PDB entry 6ERF | X-ray diffraction, 3.01 A resolution | chains A and B of the 5 polymer chains in the assembly

[Chain A]
Molecule: X-ray repair cross-complementing protein 6
Organism: Homo sapiens
Notes: EC 3.6.4.-, 4.2.99.-
UniProt: P12956 (XRCC6_HUMAN); residues 1-544 here = UniProt positions 1-544
Chain sequence (544 residues; each row starts with the number of its first residue):
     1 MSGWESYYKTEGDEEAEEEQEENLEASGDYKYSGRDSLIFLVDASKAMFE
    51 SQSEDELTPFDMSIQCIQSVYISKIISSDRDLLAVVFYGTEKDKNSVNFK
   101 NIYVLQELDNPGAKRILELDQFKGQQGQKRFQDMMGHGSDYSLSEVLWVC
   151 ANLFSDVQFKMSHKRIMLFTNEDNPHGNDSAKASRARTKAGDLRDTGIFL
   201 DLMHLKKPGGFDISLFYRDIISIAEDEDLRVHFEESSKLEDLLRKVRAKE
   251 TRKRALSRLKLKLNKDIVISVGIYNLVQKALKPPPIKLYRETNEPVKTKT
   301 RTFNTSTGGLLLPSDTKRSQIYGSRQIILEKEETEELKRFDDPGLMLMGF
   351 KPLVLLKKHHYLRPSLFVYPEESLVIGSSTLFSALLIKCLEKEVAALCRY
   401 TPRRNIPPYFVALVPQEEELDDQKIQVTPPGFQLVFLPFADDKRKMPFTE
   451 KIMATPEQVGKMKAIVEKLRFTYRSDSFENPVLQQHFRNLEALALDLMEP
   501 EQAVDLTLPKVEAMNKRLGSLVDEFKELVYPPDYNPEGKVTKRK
Not modelled in the structure: 1-34, 157-161, 309-311, 536-544
Curated features (UniProtKB/Swiss-Prot):
  - active site: Lys31 (Schiff-base intermediate with DNA)
  - modified residue: Ser2 (N-acetylserine), Ser6 (Phosphoserine), Ser27 (Phosphoserine), Lys31 (N6-acetyllysine), Ser51 (Phosphoserine), Ser306 (Phosphoserine), Lys317 (N6-acetyllysine), Lys331 (N6-acetyllysine), Lys338 (N6-acetyllysine), Thr455 (Phosphothreonine), Lys461 (N6-acetyllysine), Ser477 (Phosphoserine), Ser520 (Phosphoserine), Lys539 (N6-acetyllysine), Lys542 (N6-acetyllysine), Lys544 (N6-acetyllysine)
  - cross-link (Glycyl lysine isopeptide (Lys-Gly)): Lys287 (interchain with G-Cter in SUMO2), Lys317 (interchain with G-Cter in SUMO2)
  - mutagenesis: Lys31 (K31A: Diminishes the ability to form a Schiff base. Abolishes adduct formation; when associated with A-160 and A-164), Lys160 (K160A: Abolishes adduct formation; when associated with A-31 and A-160), Lys164 (K164A: Abolishes adduct formation; when associated with A-31 and A-164), Lys539 (K539Q: Complete loss of suppression of BAX-induced apoptosis; K539R: No effect on suppression of BAX-induced apoptosis), Lys542 (K542Q: Complete loss of suppression of BAX-induced apoptosis; K542R: No effect on suppression of BAX-induced apoptosis), Lys544 (K544R: No effect on suppression of BAX-induced apoptosis)

[Chain B]
Molecule: X-ray repair cross-complementing protein 5
Organism: Homo sapiens
Notes: EC 3.6.4.-
UniProt: P13010 (XRCC5_HUMAN); residues 2-555 here = UniProt positions 2-555
Chain sequence (572 residues; each row starts with the number of its first residue; numbers below 1 keep their minus sign (Met-16 is residue -16)):
   -16 MHHHHHHHHHHENLYFQGVRSGNKAAVVLCMDVGFTMSNSIPGIESPFEQ
    34 AKKVITMFVQRQVFAENKDEIALVLFGTDGTDNPLSGGDQYQNITVHRHL
    84 MLPDFDLLEDIESKIQPGSQQADFLDALIVSMDVIQHETIGKKFEKRHIE
   134 IFTDLSSRFSKSQLDIIIHSLKKCDISLQFFLPFSLGKEDGSGDRGDGPF
   184 RLGGHGPSFPLKGITEQQKEGLEIVKMVMISLEGEDGLDEIYSFSESLRK
   234 LCVFKKIERHSIHWPCRLTIGSNLSIRIAAYKSILQERVKKTWTVVDAKT
   284 LKKEDIQKETVYCLNDDDETEVLKEDIIQGFRYGSDIVPFSKVDEEQMKY
   334 KSEGKCFSVLGFCKSSQVQRRFFMGNQVLKVFAARDDEAAAVALSSLIHA
   384 LDDLDMVAIVRYAYDKRANPQVGVAFPHIKHNYECLVYVQLPFMEDLRQY
   434 MFSSLKNSKKYAPTEAQLNAVDALIDSMSLAKKDEKTDTLEDLFPTTKIP
   484 NPRFQRLFQCLLHRALHPREPLPPIQQHIWNMLNPPAEVTTKSQIPLSKI
   534 KTLFPLIEAKKKDQVTAQEIFQ
Not modelled in the structure: -16 to 5, 170-179, 189-194, 543-555
Differences from the reference sequence: initiating methionine (-16); expression tag (-15 to 1)
Curated features (UniProtKB/Swiss-Prot):
  - region: Leu138 to Leu165 (Leucine-zipper)
  - modified residue: Lys144 (N6-acetyllysine), Ser255 (Phosphoserine), Ser258 (Phosphoserine), Lys265 (N6-acetyllysine), Ser318 (Phosphoserine), Lys332 (N6-acetyllysine), Thr535 (Phosphothreonine)
  - cross-link (Glycyl lysine isopeptide (Lys-Gly)): Lys195 (interchain with G-Cter in SUMO2), Lys532 (interchain with G-Cter in SUMO2), Lys534 (interchain with G-Cter in SUMO2)
What the authors report for this chain:
  - mutagenesis - I112R, I112R/E133M: decreased co-localization with Aprataxin and PNK-like factor
  - mutagenesis - E133M, Q162E: unchanged co-localization with Aprataxin and PNK-like factor
  - mutagenesis - I112R/E133M: decreased localization to XRCC4
  - mutagenesis - I112R: decreased binding to A-KBM
  - mutagenesis - I112R: unchanged binding to X-KBM
  - mutagenesis - I112R, I112R/E133M, E133M: decreased growth in response to Survival
  - mutagenesis - I112R: unchanged localization
  - mutagenesis - E133M, Q162E: decreased localization
  - mutagenesis - I112R/E133M: decreased localization to XLF
  - mutagenesis - E133M, Q162E: decreased binding to X-KBM
  - mutagenesis - E133M, Q162E: unchanged binding to A-KBM

[How chain A and chain B interact]
Pairs across the interface (391):
  Ile75(A) - Tyr316(B)  hydrophobic
  Ile75(A) - Gly317(B)
  Pro111(A) - Gly317(B)
  Pro111(A) - Ser318(B)  hydrogen bond (backbone-backbone)
  Gly112(A) - Ser318(B)
  Gly112(A) - Asp319(B)
  Ala113(A) - Tyr316(B)  hydrophobic
  Ala113(A) - Asp319(B)  hydrogen bond (backbone-side chain)
  Asp226(A) - Lys443(B)  salt bridge
  Asp228(A) - Ser437(B)  hydrogen bond (backbone-side chain)
  Asp228(A) - Asn440(B)
  Asp228(A) - Ser441(B)  hydrogen bond
  Leu229(A) - Met434(B)
  Leu229(A) - Ser436(B)
  Val231(A) - Met434(B)  hydrophobic
  Thr251(A) - Gln432(B)  hydrogen bond (side chain-backbone)
  Arg252(A) - Tyr433(B)
  Lys253(A) - Tyr433(B)
  Lys253(A) - Met434(B)
  Lys253(A) - Phe435(B)
  Arg254(A) - Tyr433(B)
  Leu263(A) - Leu530(B)
  Asn264(A) - Leu530(B)
  Asp266(A) - Lys534(B)  salt bridge
  Ile267(A) - Leu530(B)
  Ile267(A) - Ile533(B)  hydrophobic
  Ile267(A) - Lys534(B)
  Ile267(A) - Leu539(B)  hydrophobic
  Val268(A) - Leu539(B)
  Ile269(A) - Leu539(B)  hydrophobic
  Tyr274(A) - Phe435(B)  hydrophobic
  Asn275(A) - Arg431(B)
  Leu276(A) - Leu430(B)
  Leu276(A) - Arg431(B)  hydrogen bond (backbone-backbone)
  Leu276(A) - Tyr433(B)  hydrophobic
  Leu276(A) - Phe435(B)  hydrophobic
  Val277(A) - Arg354(B)
  Val277(A) - Met357(B)  hydrophobic
  Val277(A) - Asp429(B)
  Val277(A) - Leu430(B)  hydrophobic
  Gln278(A) - Met357(B)
  Gln278(A) - Asp429(B)  hydrogen bond (backbone-backbone)
  Gln278(A) - Arg431(B)
  Lys279(A) - Met357(B)
  Lys279(A) - Gln423(B)
  Lys279(A) - Asp429(B)
  Ala280(A) - Glu428(B)
  Ala280(A) - Asp429(B)  hydrogen bond (backbone-side chain)
  Lys282(A) - Glu328(B)  salt bridge
  Pro283(A) - Phe314(B)
  Pro285(A) - Gln312(B)
  Pro285(A) - Gly313(B)
  Pro285(A) - Phe314(B)  hydrophobic
  Ile286(A) - Ile311(B)
  Ile286(A) - Gln312(B)
  Ile286(A) - Gly313(B)  hydrogen bond (backbone-backbone)
  Ile286(A) - Phe314(B)  hydrophobic
  Ile286(A) - Arg315(B)
  Lys287(A) - Ile310(B)
  Lys287(A) - Ile311(B)
  Leu288(A) - Ile310(B)
  Leu288(A) - Ile311(B)  hydrogen bond (backbone-backbone)
  Leu288(A) - Gly313(B)
  Tyr289(A) - Val305(B)  hydrophobic
  Tyr289(A) - Leu306(B)
  Tyr289(A) - Asp309(B)
  Tyr289(A) - Ile311(B)
  Arg290(A) - Glu308(B)  hydrogen bond (side chain-backbone)
  Arg290(A) - Asp309(B)  hydrogen bond (backbone-backbone)
  Arg290(A) - Ile311(B)
  Asn293(A) - Ile311(B)
  Asn293(A) - Pro322(B)
  Pro295(A) - Asn298(B)
  Val296(A) - Tyr295(B)  hydrophobic
  Val296(A) - Cys296(B)
  Val296(A) - Asn298(B)
  Val296(A) - Val305(B)  hydrophobic
  Lys297(A) - Tyr295(B)
  Lys297(A) - Cys296(B)  hydrogen bond (backbone-backbone)
  Lys297(A) - Asn298(B)  hydrogen bond (backbone-side chain)
  Thr298(A) - Thr293(B)
  Thr298(A) - Val294(B)
  Thr298(A) - Tyr295(B)
  Lys299(A) - Glu292(B)
  Lys299(A) - Thr293(B)
  Lys299(A) - Val294(B)  hydrogen bond (backbone-backbone)
  Lys299(A) - Cys296(B)
  Lys299(A) - Glu302(B)  salt bridge
  Thr300(A) - Lys291(B)
  Thr300(A) - Glu292(B)
  Arg301(A) - Lys291(B)
  Arg301(A) - Glu292(B)  hydrogen bond (backbone-backbone)
  Arg301(A) - Val294(B)
  Thr302(A) - Ile289(B)
  Thr302(A) - Gln290(B)
  Thr302(A) - Lys291(B)
  Phe303(A) - Gln290(B)  hydrogen bond (backbone-backbone)
  Phe303(A) - Glu292(B)
  Asn304(A) - Asp280(B)
  Asn304(A) - Asp288(B)
  Thr305(A) - Glu287(B)  hydrogen bond (side chain-backbone)
  Thr305(A) - Asp288(B)  hydrogen bond (backbone-backbone)
  Thr305(A) - Gln290(B)  hydrogen bond
  Asp315(A) - Asp280(B)
  Asp315(A) - Ala281(B)  hydrogen bond (backbone-backbone)
  Thr316(A) - Val278(B)
  Thr316(A) - Val279(B)
  Lys317(A) - Thr277(B)
  Lys317(A) - Val278(B)
  Lys317(A) - Val279(B)  hydrogen bond (backbone-backbone)
  Lys317(A) - Ala281(B)
  Arg318(A) - Trp276(B)
  Arg318(A) - Thr277(B)
  Arg318(A) - Val278(B)
  Ser319(A) - Thr275(B)
  Ser319(A) - Trp276(B)
  Ser319(A) - Thr277(B)  hydrogen bond (backbone-backbone)
  Ser319(A) - Val279(B)
  Gln320(A) - Lys274(B)
  Gln320(A) - Thr275(B)
  Gln320(A) - Trp276(B)
  Gln320(A) - Leu494(B)
  Ile321(A) - Lys274(B)  hydrogen bond (backbone-side chain)
  Tyr322(A) - Phe47(B)
  Tyr322(A) - Glu49(B)
  Tyr322(A) - Phe88(B)  hydrophobic
  Tyr322(A) - Lys274(B)
  Tyr322(A) - Leu494(B)
  Arg325(A) - Phe88(B)
  Arg325(A) - Asp89(B)  salt bridge
  Gln326(A) - Leu284(B)  hydrogen bond (side chain-backbone)
  Ile327(A) - Phe47(B)  hydrophobic
  Ile327(A) - Trp276(B)
  Ile327(A) - Leu494(B)
  Ile327(A) - Arg497(B)
  Ile327(A) - Ala498(B)  hydrophobic
  Ile328(A) - Leu284(B)  hydrophobic
  Ile328(A) - Arg497(B)
  Leu329(A) - Trp276(B)  hydrophobic
  Leu329(A) - Arg497(B)
  Glu333(A) - Arg497(B)  salt bridge
  Glu333(A) - Leu505(B)
  Thr334(A) - Trp276(B)
  Glu336(A) - Leu505(B)
  Leu337(A) - Arg489(B)
  Leu337(A) - Leu490(B)  hydrophobic
  Leu337(A) - Cys493(B)  hydrophobic
  Lys338(A) - Arg486(B)
  Arg339(A) - Ile508(B)
  Phe340(A) - Pro485(B)  hydrophobic
  Phe340(A) - Arg489(B)
  Phe340(A) - Ile508(B)  hydrophobic
  Phe340(A) - Trp513(B)  hydrophobic
  Asp341(A) - Trp513(B)
  Leu347(A) - Met461(B)  hydrophobic
  Met348(A) - Leu516(B)
  Met348(A) - Pro518(B)
  Gly349(A) - Met461(B)
  Gly349(A) - Leu463(B)
  Phe350(A) - Ile458(B)  hydrophobic
  Phe350(A) - Met461(B)  hydrogen bond (backbone-backbone)
  Phe350(A) - Ser462(B)
  Phe350(A) - Leu463(B)  hydrogen bond (backbone-backbone)
  Lys351(A) - Asp475(B)  salt bridge
  Lys351(A) - Phe477(B)  hydrogen bond (side chain-backbone)
  Lys351(A) - Thr479(B)
  Pro352(A) - Ala464(B)
  Pro352(A) - Leu473(B)  hydrophobic
  Val354(A) - Leu473(B)  hydrophobic
  Leu355(A) - Ala464(B)  hydrophobic
  Leu355(A) - Leu473(B)  hydrophobic
  Lys357(A) - Arg353(B)  hydrogen bond (backbone-side chain)
  Lys357(A) - Lys413(B)
  Lys358(A) - Ser348(B)  hydrogen bond
  Lys358(A) - Phe356(B)
  Lys358(A) - Phe409(B)
  His359(A) - Arg353(B)  hydrogen bond (backbone-side chain)
  His359(A) - His411(B)
  His360(A) - Arg353(B)
  Tyr361(A) - Ile267(B)
  Tyr361(A) - Phe356(B)
  Tyr361(A) - Met357(B)  hydrogen bond (side chain-backbone)
  Tyr361(A) - Gly358(B)  hydrogen bond (side chain-backbone)
  Tyr361(A) - Gln360(B)
  Tyr361(A) - Val361(B)
  Tyr361(A) - Val422(B)  hydrophobic
  Leu362(A) - Gln269(B)
  Leu362(A) - Asn359(B)
  Arg363(A) - Gly358(B)
  Pro364(A) - Phe356(B)
  Pro364(A) - Gly358(B)
  Phe367(A) - Phe435(B)  hydrophobic
  Tyr369(A) - Phe435(B)  hydrophobic
  Tyr369(A) - Ser436(B)  hydrogen bond (side chain-backbone)
  Tyr369(A) - Leu438(B)  hydrophobic
  Glu372(A) - Tyr444(B)
  Ser373(A) - Ala542(B)
  Leu374(A) - Glu541(B)
  Leu374(A) - Ala542(B)  hydrogen bond (backbone-backbone)
  Val375(A) - Leu539(B)  hydrophobic
  Val375(A) - Ile540(B)
  Ile376(A) - Pro538(B)
  Ile376(A) - Leu539(B)
  Ile376(A) - Ile540(B)  hydrogen bond (backbone-backbone)
  Gly377(A) - Pro538(B)
  Gly377(A) - Leu539(B)
  Ser378(A) - Leu539(B)
  Ser379(A) - Tyr444(B)
  Thr380(A) - Tyr444(B)
  Thr380(A) - Pro446(B)
  Leu381(A) - Phe537(B)  hydrophobic
  Ser383(A) - Leu438(B)
  Ala384(A) - Pro446(B)
  Ala384(A) - Val454(B)
  Ala384(A) - Phe537(B)  hydrophobic
  Ile387(A) - Leu451(B)  hydrophobic
  Lys388(A) - Leu451(B)
  Lys388(A) - Asp455(B)  salt bridge
  Lys388(A) - Ile458(B)
  Glu391(A) - Asp455(B)
  Lys392(A) - Asp455(B)  salt bridge
  Lys392(A) - Ile458(B)
  Lys392(A) - Asp459(B)  salt bridge
  Val394(A) - Ile458(B)  hydrophobic
  Leu397(A) - Leu463(B)  hydrophobic
  Leu397(A) - Phe477(B)  hydrophobic
  Leu397(A) - Thr479(B)
  Arg399(A) - Trp513(B)
  Arg399(A) - Leu516(B)  hydrogen bond (side chain-backbone)
  Arg399(A) - Asn517(B)  hydrogen bond
  Pro407(A) - Arg486(B)
  Tyr409(A) - Gln269(B)
  Tyr409(A) - Asn484(B)
  Phe410(A) - Phe477(B)  hydrophobic
  Phe410(A) - Thr479(B)
  Phe410(A) - Leu516(B)
  Gln416(A) - Arg354(B)
  Glu418(A) - Ser437(B)  hydrogen bond
  Gln426(A) - Tyr433(B)
  Gln426(A) - Met434(B)
  Gln426(A) - Phe435(B)  hydrogen bond (side chain-backbone)
  Val427(A) - Arg354(B)  hydrogen bond (backbone-side chain)
  Thr428(A) - Arg354(B)  hydrogen bond
  Pro429(A) - Phe435(B)  hydrophobic
  Pro430(A) - Ser436(B)
  Pro430(A) - Leu438(B)
  Gln433(A) - Arg353(B)
  Gln433(A) - Arg354(B)
  Val435(A) - Arg353(B)
  Pro438(A) - Thr479(B)
  Pro438(A) - Thr480(B)
  Phe439(A) - Thr480(B)
  Phe439(A) - Ile482(B)
  Phe439(A) - Pro483(B)
  Phe439(A) - Asn484(B)
  Phe439(A) - Pro485(B)
  Ala440(A) - Leu234(B)  hydrophobic
  Ala440(A) - Thr480(B)  hydrogen bond (backbone-backbone)
  Ala440(A) - Lys481(B)
  Ala440(A) - Ile482(B)  hydrogen bond (backbone-backbone)
  Ala440(A) - Pro483(B)  hydrophobic
  Asp441(A) - Arg44(B)  salt bridge
  Asp441(A) - Leu234(B)
  Asp441(A) - Glu270(B)
  Asp441(A) - Pro483(B)
  Asp441(A) - Asn484(B)  hydrogen bond (side chain-backbone)
  Asp441(A) - Phe487(B)
  Asp442(A) - Ser266(B)
  Asp442(A) - Ile267(B)
  Asp442(A) - Leu268(B)  hydrogen bond (backbone-backbone)
  Asp442(A) - Gln269(B)
  Asp442(A) - Glu270(B)  hydrogen bond (side chain-backbone)
  Lys443(A) - Ser266(B)
  Lys443(A) - Ile267(B)
  Lys443(A) - Thr480(B)  hydrogen bond (side chain-backbone)
  Arg444(A) - Lys265(B)
  Arg444(A) - Ser266(B)  hydrogen bond (backbone-backbone)
  Arg444(A) - Leu268(B)  hydrogen bond (side chain-backbone)
  Arg444(A) - Glu270(B)  salt bridge
  Lys445(A) - Lys238(B)
  Lys445(A) - Glu241(B)
  Lys445(A) - Ser244(B)  hydrogen bond (backbone-side chain)
  Lys445(A) - Tyr264(B)
  Met446(A) - Tyr264(B)
  Met446(A) - Phe365(B)  hydrophobic
  Met446(A) - Tyr416(B)  hydrophobic
  Pro447(A) - His243(B)
  Pro447(A) - Tyr264(B)
  Thr449(A) - Phe365(B)
  Thr449(A) - Asn415(B)
  Lys451(A) - Lys413(B)  hydrogen bond (side chain-backbone)
  Lys451(A) - His414(B)  hydrogen bond (side chain-backbone)
  Lys451(A) - Asn415(B)
  Lys451(A) - Glu417(B)
  Ile452(A) - Ala374(B)  hydrophobic
  Ile452(A) - Val375(B)  hydrophobic
  Ile452(A) - Ser378(B)  hydrogen bond (backbone-side chain)
  Ile452(A) - Glu417(B)
  Met453(A) - Ser378(B)
  Met453(A) - His382(B)
  Met453(A) - Glu417(B)
  Ala454(A) - Ser378(B)  hydrogen bond (backbone-side chain)
  Ala454(A) - Ser379(B)
  Gln458(A) - Val375(B)
  Gln458(A) - Ser379(B)
  Val459(A) - His382(B)
  Met462(A) - Ser379(B)
  Met462(A) - Leu380(B)  hydrophobic
  Met462(A) - Ala383(B)  hydrophobic
  Lys463(A) - Ala383(B)
  Lys463(A) - Asp386(B)  salt bridge
  Lys463(A) - Leu387(B)
  Val466(A) - Phe345(B)  hydrophobic
  Val466(A) - Met389(B)  hydrophobic
  Glu467(A) - Leu387(B)
  Leu469(A) - Ile253(B)  hydrophobic
  Leu469(A) - Gly344(B)
  Leu469(A) - Phe345(B)  hydrogen bond (backbone-backbone)
  Arg470(A) - Phe345(B)
  Arg470(A) - Lys347(B)
  Arg470(A) - Met389(B)
  Phe471(A) - Gly344(B)
  Phe471(A) - Phe345(B)  hydrogen bond (backbone-backbone)
  Phe471(A) - Cys346(B)
  Phe471(A) - Gln350(B)
  Phe471(A) - Ile392(B)  hydrophobic
  Thr472(A) - Gln350(B)
  Tyr473(A) - Cys346(B)  hydrophobic
  Tyr473(A) - Gln350(B)  hydrogen bond (backbone-side chain)
  Tyr473(A) - Ile392(B)  hydrophobic
  Tyr473(A) - Leu424(B)
  Tyr473(A) - Pro425(B)
  Ser475(A) - Pro425(B)
  Ser475(A) - Leu430(B)
  Asp476(A) - Met427(B)
  Asp476(A) - Leu430(B)
  Phe478(A) - Val405(B)  hydrophobic
  Phe478(A) - Phe426(B)
  Phe478(A) - Met427(B)  hydrogen bond (backbone-backbone)
  Glu479(A) - Phe426(B)
  Glu479(A) - Met427(B)
  Glu479(A) - Glu428(B)
  Asn480(A) - Phe426(B)
  Asn480(A) - Glu428(B)  hydrogen bond (backbone-side chain)
  Pro481(A) - Tyr333(B)  hydrophobic
  Pro481(A) - Pro403(B)  hydrophobic
  Pro481(A) - Phe426(B)
  Val482(A) - Tyr333(B)  hydrophobic
  Val482(A) - Asn402(B)
  Val482(A) - Pro403(B)
  Gln484(A) - Glu428(B)  hydrogen bond
  Phe487(A) - Tyr316(B)
  Asn489(A) - Met331(B)
  Leu490(A) - Phe314(B)  hydrophobic
  Leu490(A) - Tyr316(B)  hydrophobic
  Leu490(A) - Val321(B)  hydrophobic
  Glu491(A) - Tyr316(B)
  Leu493(A) - Val321(B)  hydrophobic
  Leu493(A) - Phe323(B)  hydrophobic
  Ala494(A) - Val321(B)  hydrophobic
  Asp505(A) - Tyr333(B)  hydrogen bond
  Asp505(A) - Glu336(B)
  Asp505(A) - Arg394(B)  salt bridge
  Thr507(A) - Leu343(B)
  Thr507(A) - Arg394(B)  hydrogen bond
  Thr507(A) - Val405(B)
  Thr507(A) - Phe426(B)
  Leu508(A) - Glu336(B)
  Leu508(A) - Leu343(B)
  Leu508(A) - Arg394(B)
  Pro509(A) - Ser341(B)
  Pro509(A) - Val342(B)
  Pro509(A) - Leu343(B)
  Val511(A) - Ser255(B)
  Met514(A) - Gly254(B)
  Met514(A) - Val342(B)
  Asn515(A) - Ser255(B)  hydrogen bond
  Asn515(A) - Asn256(B)  hydrogen bond
  Val522(A) - Asn256(B)
  Phe525(A) - Ser379(B)
  Lys526(A) - Asn256(B)
  Lys526(A) - Leu257(B)
  Val529(A) - Val375(B)  hydrophobic
  Tyr530(A) - Ile259(B)
  Tyr530(A) - Ala372(B)  hydrophobic
  Tyr530(A) - Ala373(B)
  Tyr530(A) - Ala376(B)
  Tyr534(A) - Arg260(B)
  Tyr534(A) - Asp370(B)  hydrogen bond
  Tyr534(A) - Ala372(B)  hydrophobic
  Tyr534(A) - Ala373(B)
Other interface residues (no listed pair), chain A (188 interface residues in all): Ile76, Asn110, Arg247, Pro284, Ser314, Gly323, Leu356, Ser365, Phe382, Leu385, Leu386, Cys389, Pro408, Leu437, Ile465, Leu483, Gln485, His486, Leu506, Pro531
Other interface residues (no listed pair), chain B (191 interface residues in all): Ser258, Ile320, Val351, Gln352, Phe355, Glu371, Leu384, Ile412, Val420, Lys442, Ala445, Gln450, Asn452, Leu457, Pro478, Ile512, Val522

[In short]
188 residues of chain A face 191 of chain B across their interface, with 66 hydrogen bonds and 14 salt
bridges. Among the polar pairs are Asp226(A)-Lys443(B), Asp266(A)-Lys534(B) and Lys282(A)-Glu328(B). The paper
reports that I112R, I112R/E133M and E133M of chain B reduce growth in response to Survival; I112R and
I112R/E133M of chain B reduce co-localization with Aprataxin and PNK-like factor.
Chain A is X-ray repair cross-complementing protein 6 and chain B is X-ray repair cross-complementing protein
5, both from Homo sapiens; the structure, Complex of APLF factor and Ku heterodimer bound to DNA, was
determined by X-ray diffraction (same publication as 6ERG and 6ERH).
